Entry 7R09 (X-ray diffraction, 2.08 A resolution); this record covers chain A.

== Chain A ==
Name: Amine Dehydrogenase
Notes: EC 1.4.99.3
Chain sequence (351 residues; each row starts with the number of its first residue):
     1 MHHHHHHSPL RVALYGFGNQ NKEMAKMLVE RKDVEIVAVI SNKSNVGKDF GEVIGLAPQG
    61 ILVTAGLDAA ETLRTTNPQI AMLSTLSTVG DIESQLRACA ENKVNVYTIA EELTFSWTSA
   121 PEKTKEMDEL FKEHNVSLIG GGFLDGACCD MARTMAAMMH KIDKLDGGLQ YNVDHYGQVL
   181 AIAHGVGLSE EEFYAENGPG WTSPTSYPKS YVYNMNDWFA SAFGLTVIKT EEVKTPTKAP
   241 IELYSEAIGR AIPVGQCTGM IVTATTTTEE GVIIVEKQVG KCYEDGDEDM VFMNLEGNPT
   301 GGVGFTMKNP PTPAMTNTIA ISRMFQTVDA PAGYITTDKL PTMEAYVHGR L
Unresolved in the structure: 1-7
Ligand contacts:
  - cyclohexylammonium ion (HAI): Glu111, Phe143, Leu144, Leu169, Tyr171, Tyr176, Leu180, Tyr211, Thr312
  - NADP (NAP; NADP nicotinamide-adenine-dinucleotide phosphate): Tyr15, Gly16, Phe17, Gly18, Asn19, Gln20, Asn21, Ile40, Ser41, Asn42, Lys43, Ser44, Gly66, Ser84, Thr85, Leu86, Ser87, Ser94, Gln95, Ile109, Glu111, Gly141, Gly142, Phe143, Leu144, Tyr176, Thr316
Reported in the primary citation:
  - catalytic residues: Glu111 (proposed by the authors, not directly observed)
  - binding site for cyclohexylammonium ion: Glu111, Tyr171
  - binding site for NADP: Ser41, Asn42, Lys43, Ser44
  - specificity-determining residues: Leu144, Ala147, Cys148, Leu169, Met215 (proposed by the authors, not directly observed)
  - mutagenesis - F143A, L144A, L169A: decreased stability
  - mutagenesis - M215A: unchanged catalytic activity
  - mutagenesis - L180A: increased catalytic activity
  - mutagenesis - T312A (6-fold): decreased catalytic activity
  - mutagenesis - M215A: increased catalytic activity on cyclohexanone with ammonia

== In short ==
Ligands of chain A: NADP and cyclohexylammonium ion. From the paper: the catalytic residue Glu111; F143A,
L144A and L169A reduce stability; 6 substitutions were tested in all.
Chain A is Amine Dehydrogenase; the structure, Amine Dehydrogenase MATOUAmDH2 in complex with NADP+ and
Cyclohexylamine, was determined by X-ray diffraction (same publication as 7ZBO).
